Entry 6CYJ (X-ray diffraction, 2.70 A resolution); this record covers chains A and B.

== Chain A (and B) ==
Molecule: HTH-type transcriptional regulator PrpR
Source organism: Mycobacterium tuberculosis
Notes: chain B of this document is another copy of the same molecule, construct and numbering; everything in this record applies to it too
UniProtKB: O06581 (PRPR_MYCTU); numbering as in UniProt (aligned over 81-486)
Sequence (429 residues; each row starts with the number of its first residue):
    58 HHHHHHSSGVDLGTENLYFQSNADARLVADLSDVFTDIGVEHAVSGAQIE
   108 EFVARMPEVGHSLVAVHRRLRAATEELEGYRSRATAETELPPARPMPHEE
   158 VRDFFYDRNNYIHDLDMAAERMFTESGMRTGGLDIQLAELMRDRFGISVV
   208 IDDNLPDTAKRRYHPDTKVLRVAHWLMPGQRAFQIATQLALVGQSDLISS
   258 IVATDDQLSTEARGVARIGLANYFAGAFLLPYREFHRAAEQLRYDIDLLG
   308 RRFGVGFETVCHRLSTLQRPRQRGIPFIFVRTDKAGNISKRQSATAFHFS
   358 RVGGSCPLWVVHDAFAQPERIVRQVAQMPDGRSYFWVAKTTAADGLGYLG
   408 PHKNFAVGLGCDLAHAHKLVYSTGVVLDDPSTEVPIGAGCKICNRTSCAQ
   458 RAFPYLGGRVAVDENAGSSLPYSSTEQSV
Unresolved in the structure: 58-151, 481-486
Differences from the reference sequence: expression tag (58-80); conflict His155 (Phe in O06581)
Bound ions: 4Fe-4S cluster Fe: Cys363, Cys447, Cys450, Cys455
Ligand contacts:
  - succinyl-coenzyme A (SCA), molecule 1: His155, Glu156, Val158, Arg159, Phe162, Lys217, Gln237, Phe240, Val272, Ile275, Gly276, Asn279, Tyr280, Gly283, Gly313, Glu315, Thr316, His319, Arg338, Ile345, Ser346, Lys347, Arg348, Arg358, Lys410
  - succinyl-coenzyme A (SCA), molecule 2: Phe460, Ser475, Pro478, Tyr479
  - 4Fe-4S cluster (SF4): Cys363, Pro364, Leu365, Pro442, Ile443, Gly444, Ala445, Gly446, Cys447, Cys450, Arg452, Cys455, Gln457, Arg458
What the authors report for this chain:
  - binding site for succinyl-coenzyme A: His155, Arg159, Arg348
  - mutagenesis - F240A, F240A/H319A, H319A, C363A, C450A: abolished signaling in response to propionate

== Interface between chain A and chain B ==
Contacting residue pairs (94; chain A residue first):
  Met153(A) - Pro461(B)  hydrophobic
  Met153(A) - Leu463(B)  hydrophobic
  His155(A) - Phe460(B)
  His155(A) - Pro461(B)
  His155(A) - Tyr479(B)
  Glu156(A) - Lys448(B)  salt bridge
  Thr215(A) - Ser475(B)
  Thr215(A) - Ser476(B)  hydrogen bond (backbone-backbone)
  Ala216(A) - Gly474(B)
  Lys217(A) - Gly474(B)  hydrogen bond (backbone-backbone)
  Lys217(A) - Ser475(B)
  Arg218(A) - Glu471(B)  hydrogen bond (side chain-backbone)
  Arg218(A) - Ala473(B)
  Arg218(A) - Gly474(B)  hydrogen bond (backbone-backbone)
  Arg219(A) - Asn472(B)
  Tyr220(A) - Asn472(B)  hydrogen bond (backbone-backbone)
  Pro222(A) - Asn472(B)
  Trp232(A) - Ser476(B)
  Gln245(A) - Glu471(B)  hydrogen bond (side chain-backbone)
  Gln245(A) - Asn472(B)  hydrogen bond
  Leu248(A) - Glu471(B)
  Glu268(A) - Arg466(B)
  Gly271(A) - Val469(B)
  Arg274(A) - Glu471(B)  salt bridge
  Ile275(A) - Val469(B)  hydrophobic
  Ile275(A) - Glu471(B)
  Asp340(A) - Pro364(B)
  Asp340(A) - Gln457(B)
  Asp340(A) - Ala459(B)
  Lys341(A) - Pro364(B)
  Lys341(A) - His369(B)
  Lys341(A) - Asp370(B)  salt bridge
  Ala342(A) - Ala342(B)
  Ala342(A) - Gly343(B)
  Ala342(A) - Ser362(B)
  Ala342(A) - Cys363(B)
  Ala342(A) - Pro364(B)
  Ala342(A) - His369(B)
  Gly343(A) - Ala342(B)
  Asn344(A) - Ser362(B)  hydrogen bond (side chain-backbone)
  Asn344(A) - Ala459(B)
  Asn344(A) - Phe460(B)
  Ile345(A) - Phe460(B)
  Ser346(A) - Ala459(B)
  Ser362(A) - Ala342(B)
  Ser362(A) - Asn344(B)  hydrogen bond (backbone-side chain)
  Cys363(A) - Ala342(B)
  Pro364(A) - Asp340(B)
  Pro364(A) - Ala342(B)
  His369(A) - Lys341(B)
  His369(A) - Ala342(B)
  Asp370(A) - Lys341(B)  salt bridge
  Phe372(A) - Ala373(B)
  Ala373(A) - Phe372(B)
  His409(A) - Gln457(B)
  Lys410(A) - Ala456(B)
  Lys410(A) - Gln457(B)
  Lys410(A) - Ser476(B)  hydrogen bond (side chain-backbone)
  Asn411(A) - Gln457(B)  hydrogen bond (backbone-side chain)
  Phe412(A) - Gln457(B)
  Lys448(A) - Met153(B)
  Lys448(A) - Glu156(B)  salt bridge
  Ala456(A) - Lys410(B)
  Gln457(A) - Asp340(B)
  Gln457(A) - His409(B)
  Gln457(A) - Lys410(B)
  Gln457(A) - Asn411(B)  hydrogen bond (side chain-backbone)
  Gln457(A) - Phe412(B)
  Ala459(A) - Ser346(B)
  Phe460(A) - His155(B)
  Phe460(A) - Asn344(B)
  Phe460(A) - Ile345(B)
  Pro461(A) - Met153(B)  hydrophobic
  Leu463(A) - Met153(B)  hydrophobic
  Val467(A) - Glu268(B)
  Val469(A) - Ile275(B)  hydrophobic
  Glu471(A) - Arg218(B)  hydrogen bond (backbone-side chain)
  Glu471(A) - Gln245(B)  hydrogen bond (backbone-side chain)
  Glu471(A) - Leu248(B)
  Glu471(A) - Arg274(B)  salt bridge
  Asn472(A) - Arg219(B)
  Asn472(A) - Tyr220(B)  hydrogen bond (backbone-backbone)
  Asn472(A) - Gln245(B)  hydrogen bond
  Ala473(A) - Arg218(B)
  Gly474(A) - Ala216(B)
  Gly474(A) - Lys217(B)  hydrogen bond (backbone-backbone)
  Gly474(A) - Arg218(B)  hydrogen bond (backbone-backbone)
  Ser475(A) - Thr215(B)
  Ser475(A) - Lys217(B)
  Ser476(A) - Thr215(B)  hydrogen bond (backbone-backbone)
  Ser476(A) - Trp232(B)
  Ser476(A) - Lys410(B)
  Leu477(A) - Thr215(B)
  Tyr479(A) - His155(B)
Also at the interface, not in a pair above, chain A (59 interface residues in all): Pro154, Gln241, Val272, Leu365, Cys447, Arg458, Pro478
Also at the interface, not in a pair above, chain B (59 interface residues in all): Pro222, Gln241, Gly271, Leu365, Pro408, Arg458, Tyr462, Val467, Leu477, Pro478

== Overview ==
The chain A/chain B interface involves 59 residues from each chain, with 19 hydrogen bonds and 6 salt bridges.
Among the polar pairs are Glu156(A)-Lys448(B), Arg274(A)-Glu471(B) and Lys341(A)-Asp370(B). The paper reports
a binding site for succinyl-coenzyme A at His155(A), Arg159(A) and Arg348(A); F240A, F240A/H319A and H319A of
chain A, among others, abolish signaling in response to propionate; 5 substitutions were tested in all.
Both chains are HTH-type transcriptional regulator PrpR (Mycobacterium tuberculosis). Entry 6CYJ
(Mycobacterium tuberculosis transcriptional regulator) was determined by X-ray diffraction together with 6CYY,
6CZ6 and 6D2S from the same study.
